PDB entry 5NSS | electron microscopy, 5.80 A resolution (low resolution: residue-level contacts below are approximate; hydrogen-bond / salt-bridge calls are withheld) | chains H and M of the 14 polymer chains in the assembly

== Chain H ==
Molecule: Non-template promoter DNA
Source organism: Escherichia coli K-12
Sequence (63 nucleotides; row label = number of the first residue in the row):
    35 ACATGAATGC GCAACAGCAT GCGCGCCCAG GGCTGATCGT GCAAAAGTCG TGCCAGCCGT
    95 CTC
Disordered / not traced: 35-61, 97

== Chain M ==
Protein: RNA polymerase sigma-54 factor, RNA polymerase sigma-54 factor RpoN
Source organism: Klebsiella pneumoniae
UniProt: chimeric construct of A0A060VKE4, A0A0J4U551, A0A1W1PRD8: residues -111 to 7 from A0A060VKE4 (A0A060VKE4_KLEPN) positions 1-119 (UniProt number = residue number + 112); residues 120-258 from A0A0J4U551 positions 120-305 (same numbers); residues 306-396 from A0A1W1PRD8 positions 306-414 (same numbers); residues 415-477 from A0A0J4U551 positions 415-477 (same numbers)
Sequence (581 residues; row label = number of the first residue in the row; note: 74 numbers in that range are skipped by the numbering (no residue carries them; nothing is unmodelled there); a row labelled like 257A-257Z holds insertion residues (257A, then the next letters in order); numbers below 1 keep their minus sign (Met-111 is residue -111); X marks 104 residues of unknown identity (built as UNK)):
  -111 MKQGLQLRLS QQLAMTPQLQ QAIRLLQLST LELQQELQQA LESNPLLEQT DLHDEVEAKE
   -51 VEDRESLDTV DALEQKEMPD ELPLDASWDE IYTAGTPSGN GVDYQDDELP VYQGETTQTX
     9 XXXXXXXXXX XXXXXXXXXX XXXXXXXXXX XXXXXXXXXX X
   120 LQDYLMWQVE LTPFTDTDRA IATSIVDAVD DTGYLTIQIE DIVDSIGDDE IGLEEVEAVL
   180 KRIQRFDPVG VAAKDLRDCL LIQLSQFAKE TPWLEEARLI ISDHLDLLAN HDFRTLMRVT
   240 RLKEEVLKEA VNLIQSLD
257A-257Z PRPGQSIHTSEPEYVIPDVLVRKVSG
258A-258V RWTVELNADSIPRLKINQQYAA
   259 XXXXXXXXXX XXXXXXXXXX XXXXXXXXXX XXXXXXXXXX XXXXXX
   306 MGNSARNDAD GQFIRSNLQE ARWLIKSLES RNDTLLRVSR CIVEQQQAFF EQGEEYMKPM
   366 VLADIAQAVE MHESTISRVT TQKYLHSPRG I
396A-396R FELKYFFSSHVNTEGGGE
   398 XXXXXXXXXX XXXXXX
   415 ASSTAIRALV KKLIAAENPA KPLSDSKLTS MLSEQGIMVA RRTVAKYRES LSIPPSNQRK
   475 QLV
Disordered / not traced: -111 to 7, 257A-257Z, 258A-258V, 312-319, 396A-396R

== Chain H / chain M interface ==
Contacting residue pairs (2):
  DG84(H) - Ala454(M)
  DT85(H) - Arg456(M)
Interface residues without a listed pair, chain H (4 interface residues in all): DT71, DC72

== Overview ==
4 residues of chain H face 2 of chain M across their interface.
Chain H is Non-template promoter DNA (Escherichia coli K-12) and chain M is RNA polymerase sigma-54 factor,
RNA polymerase sigma-54 factor RpoN (Klebsiella pneumoniae); the structure, Cryo-EM structure of RNA
polymerase-sigma54 holoenzyme with promoter DNA and transcription activator PspF intermedate complex, was
determined by electron microscopy (same publication as 5NSR).
